Entry 4HS3 (X-ray diffraction, 2.10 A resolution); this record covers chains A and B of the 3 polymer chains in the assembly.

[Chain A]
Protein: H-2 class I histocompatibility antigen, K-B alpha chain
Source organism: Mus musculus
UniProt: P01901 (HA1B_MOUSE); residues 1-276 here correspond to UniProt positions 22-297 (UniProt number = residue number + 21)
Amino-acid sequence (276 residues; each row starts with the number of its first residue):
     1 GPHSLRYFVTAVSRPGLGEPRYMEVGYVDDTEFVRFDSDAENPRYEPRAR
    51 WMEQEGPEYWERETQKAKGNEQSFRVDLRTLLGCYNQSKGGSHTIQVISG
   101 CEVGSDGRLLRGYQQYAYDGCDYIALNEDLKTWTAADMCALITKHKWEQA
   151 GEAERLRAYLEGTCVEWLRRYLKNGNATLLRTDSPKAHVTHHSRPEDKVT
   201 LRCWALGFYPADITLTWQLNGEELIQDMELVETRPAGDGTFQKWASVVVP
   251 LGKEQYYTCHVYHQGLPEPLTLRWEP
Sequence notes: engineered mutation Cys84 (Tyr105 in P01901), Cys139 (Ala160 in P01901)
UniProt features mapped onto this chain:
  - region: Glu275, Pro276 (Connecting peptide)
  - glycosylation (N-linked (GlcNAc...) asparagine): Asn86, Asn176
Disulfide bonds: Cys84-Cys139, Cys101-Cys164, Cys203-Cys259
Reported in the primary citation:
  - mutagenesis - Y84C/A139C: increased stability in response to peptide-free
  - mutagenesis - Y84C/A139C: increased binding to Beta-2-microglobulin (chain B)
  - mutagenesis - Y84C/A139C: increased expression
  - mutagenesis - Y84C/A139C: increased localization to without any added peptide

[Chain B]
Protein: Beta-2-microglobulin
Source organism: Mus musculus
UniProt: P01887 (B2MG_MOUSE); residues 1-99 here correspond to UniProt positions 21-119 (UniProt number = residue number + 20)
Amino-acid sequence (99 residues; row label = number of the first residue in the row):
     1 IQKTPQIQVYSRHPPENGKPNILNCYVTQFHPPHIEIQMLKNGKKIPKVE
    51 MSDMSFSKDWSFYILAHTEFTPTETDTYACRVKHDSMAEPKTVYWDRDM
Sequence notes: variant Asp85 (Ala105 in P01887)
Disulfide bonds: Cys25-Cys80

[Chain A / chain B interface]
Contacting residue pairs - 56 pairs, chain A then chain B:
  Phe8(A) - Phe56(B)
  Val9(A) - Phe56(B)
  Thr10(A) - Phe56(B)
  Thr10(A) - Phe62(B)
  Val12(A) - Pro33(B)  hydrophobic
  Met23(A) - Met54(B)  hydrophobic
  Tyr27(A) - Asp53(B)
  Tyr27(A) - Met54(B)  hydrogen bond (side chain-backbone)
  Glu32(A) - Ser52(B)
  Glu32(A) - Asp53(B)  hydrogen bond (side chain-backbone)
  Arg35(A) - Met51(B)  hydrogen bond (side chain-backbone)
  Arg48(A) - Glu50(B)  salt bridge
  Arg48(A) - Met51(B)  hydrogen bond (side chain-backbone)
  Arg48(A) - Ser52(B)
  Thr94(A) - Pro33(B)
  Gln96(A) - His31(B)  hydrogen bond
  Gln96(A) - Phe56(B)
  Gln96(A) - Trp60(B)  hydrogen bond (side chain-backbone)
  Gln96(A) - Phe62(B)
  Val97(A) - Phe56(B)
  Gln115(A) - Trp60(B)
  Tyr116(A) - Trp60(B)
  Ala117(A) - Trp60(B)
  Asp119(A) - Ile1(B)
  Asp119(A) - His31(B)
  Gly120(A) - His31(B)
  Gly120(A) - Asp59(B)
  Gly120(A) - Trp60(B)
  Cys121(A) - Ile1(B)  hydrophobic
  Asp122(A) - Trp60(B)  hydrogen bond
  Thr190(A) - Met99(B)  hydrogen bond (side chain-backbone)
  His192(A) - Asp98(B)  hydrogen bond (side chain-backbone)
  His192(A) - Met99(B)  hydrogen bond (side chain-backbone)
  Arg202(A) - Met99(B)  hydrogen bond (side chain-backbone)
  Trp204(A) - Met99(B)  hydrogen bond (side chain-backbone)
  Leu206(A) - Pro14(B)
  Gly207(A) - Arg12(B)
  Glu232(A) - Gln29(B)
  Glu232(A) - Tyr63(B)  hydrogen bond
  Arg234(A) - Gln8(B)  hydrogen bond
  Arg234(A) - Tyr10(B)
  Arg234(A) - Tyr26(B)
  Pro235(A) - Tyr10(B)  hydrogen bond (backbone-side chain)
  Pro235(A) - Tyr26(B)
  Pro235(A) - Asp53(B)
  Ala236(A) - Arg12(B)
  Ala236(A) - Ile22(B)
  Ala236(A) - Asn24(B)  hydrogen bond (backbone-side chain)
  Gly237(A) - Asn24(B)  hydrogen bond (backbone-side chain)
  Gly237(A) - Leu65(B)
  Gly237(A) - His67(B)
  Asp238(A) - Arg12(B)  salt bridge
  Thr240(A) - Arg12(B)  hydrogen bond
  Gln242(A) - Tyr10(B)
  Gln242(A) - Ser11(B)  hydrogen bond (side chain-backbone)
  Trp244(A) - Met99(B)  hydrophobic
Interface residues without a listed pair, chain A (37 interface residues in all): Val25, Ile98, Val231
Interface residues without a listed pair, chain B (27 interface residues in all): Ser55

[Overview]
37 residues of chain A and 27 residues of chain B are in contact; the contacts include 19 hydrogen bonds and 2
salt bridges. Polar contacts include Arg48(A)-Glu50(B), Asp238(A)-Arg12(B) and Tyr27(A)-Met54(B). From the
paper: Y84C/A139C of chain A increase stability in response to peptide-free; Y84C/A139C of chain A increase
binding to Beta-2-microglobulin (chain B).
Here chain A is H-2 class I histocompatibility antigen, K-B alpha chain and chain B is Beta-2-microglobulin,
both from Mus musculus. Entry 4HS3 (Crystal structure of H-2Kb with a disulfide stabilized F pocket in complex
with the LCMV derived ...) was determined by X-ray diffraction.
